Entry 4UU7 (X-ray diffraction, 3.00 A resolution); this record covers chains A and D.

== Chain A ==
Molecule: NAD-dependent protein deacylase sirtuin-5, mitochondrial
Source organism: Danio rerio
Notes: EC 3.5.1.-; fragment: catalytic core, residues 30-298
UniProt: Q6DHI5 (SIR5_DANRE); residues 30-298 here = UniProt positions 30-298
Amino-acid sequence (275 residues; each row starts with the number of its first residue):
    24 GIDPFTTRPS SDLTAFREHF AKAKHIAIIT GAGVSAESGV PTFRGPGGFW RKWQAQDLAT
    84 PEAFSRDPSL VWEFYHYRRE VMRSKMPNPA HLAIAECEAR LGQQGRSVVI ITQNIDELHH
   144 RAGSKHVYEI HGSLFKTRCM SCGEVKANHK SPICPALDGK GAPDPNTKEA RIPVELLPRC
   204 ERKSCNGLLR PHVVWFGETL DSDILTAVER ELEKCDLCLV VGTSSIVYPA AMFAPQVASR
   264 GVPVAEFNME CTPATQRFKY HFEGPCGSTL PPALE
Not modelled in the structure: 24-34, 280-281
Construct notes: expression tag (24-29)
Curated features (UniProtKB/Swiss-Prot):
  - active site: His154 (Proton acceptor)
  - binding site (NAD(+)): Gln136 to Asp139, Gly245 to Ser247, Asn271 to Glu273, Cys289
  - binding site (substrate): Tyr98, Arg101
  - binding site (Zn(2+)): Cys162, Cys165, Cys203, Cys208
Bound ions: Zn2+: Cys162, Cys165, Cys203, Cys208
Ligand contacts: (2R)-2-methylbutanedioic acid / (2S)-2-methylbutanedioic acid: Arg67, Ala78, Ala82, Tyr98, Arg101, Ile138, His154, Val216, Val217, Trp218, Phe219

== Chain D ==
Molecule: Carbamoylphosphate synthetase I
UniProt: Q5R209 (Q5R209_HUMAN); residues 1-8 here correspond to UniProt positions 524-531 (UniProt number = residue number + 523)
Amino-acid sequence (9 residues; each row starts with the number of its first residue; numbering starts at 0):
     0 XGVLKEYGV
Construct notes: modified residue (0)
Modified / non-standard residues: BEZ (benzoic acid) at position 0
Covalent attachments: (2R)-2-methylbutanedioic acid (JO3) linked to Lys4; (2S)-2-methylbutanedioic acid (SUH) linked to Lys4

== Chain A / chain D interface ==
Residue-residue contacts (22; chain A residue first):
  Arg67(A) - Glu5(D)  salt bridge
  His154(A) - Lys4(D)
  Val217(A) - Lys4(D)  hydrogen bond (backbone-side chain)
  Trp218(A) - Lys4(D)
  Phe219(A) - Lys4(D)
  Phe219(A) - Glu5(D)
  Glu221(A) - Val2(D)
  Glu221(A) - Leu3(D)
  Glu221(A) - Lys4(D)  hydrogen bond (backbone-backbone)
  Thr222(A) - BEZ_0(D)
  Thr222(A) - Gly1(D)
  Thr222(A) - Val2(D)
  Thr222(A) - Leu3(D)
  Leu223(A) - Val2(D)  hydrogen bond (backbone-backbone)
  Leu228(A) - Val2(D)  hydrophobic
  Tyr251(A) - Leu3(D)
  Tyr251(A) - Lys4(D)
  Tyr251(A) - Glu5(D)
  Tyr251(A) - Tyr6(D)  hydrophobic
  Ala254(A) - Tyr6(D)
  Met255(A) - Val2(D)  hydrophobic
  Met255(A) - Tyr6(D)
Other interface residues (no listed pair), chain A (13 interface residues in all): Gly220

== Overview ==
Chain A and chain D form an interface of 13 and 7 residues respectively; the contacts include 3 hydrogen bonds
and 1 salt bridge. Among the polar pairs are Arg67(A)-Glu5(D), Val217(A)-Lys4(D) and Glu221(A)-Lys4(D).
Ligands of chain A: (2R)-2-methylbutanedioic acid / (2S)-2-methylbutanedioic acid.
Here chain A is NAD-dependent protein deacylase sirtuin-5, mitochondrial (Danio rerio) and chain D is
Carbamoylphosphate synthetase I. Entry 4UU7 (Crystal structure of zebrafish Sirtuin 5 in complex with
3-methyl- succinylated CPS1-peptide) was determined by X-ray diffraction (same publication as 4UTN, 4UTR,
4UTV, 4UTX, 4UTZ, 4UU8 and 4UUB).
